7AFA - chains 1 and I of the 9 polymer chains in the assembly; structure by electron microscopy, 2.95 A resolution.

# Chain 1
Molecule: 16SrRNA (head domain of the 30S ribosome)
From: Escherichia coli
Sequence (1541 nucleotides; row label = number of the first residue in the row):
     1 AAAUUGAAGA GUUUGAUCAU GGCUCAGAUU GAACGCUGGC GGCAGGCCUA ACACAUGCAA
    61 GUCGAACGGU AACAGGAAGA AGCUUGCUUC UUUGCUGACG AGUGGCGGAC GGGUGAGUAA
   121 UGUCUGGGAA ACUGCCUGAU GGAGGGGGAU AACUACUGGA AACGGUAGCU AAUACCGCAU
   181 AACGUCGCAA GACCAAAGAG GGGGACCUUC GGGCCUCUUG CCAUCGGAUG UGCCCAGAUG
   241 GGAUUAGCUA GUAGGUGGGG UAACGGCUCA CCUAGGCGAC GAUCCCUAGC UGGUCUGAGA
   301 GGAUGACCAG CCACACUGGA ACUGAGACAC GGUCCAGACU CCUACGGGAG GCAGCAGUGG
   361 GGAAUAUUGC ACAAUGGGCG CAAGCCUGAU GCAGCCAUGC CGCGUGUAUG AAGAAGGCCU
   421 UCGGGUUGUA AAGUACUUUC AGCGGGGAGG AAGGGAGUAA AGUUAAUACC UUUGCUCAUU
   481 GACGUUACCC GCAGAAGAAG CACCGGCUAA CUCCGUGCCA GCAGCCXCGG UAAUACGGAG
   541 GGUGCAAGCG UUAAUCGGAA UUACUGGGCG UAAAGCGCAC GCAGGCGGUU UGUUAAGUCA
   601 GAUGUGAAAU CCCCGGGCUC AACCUGGGAA CUGCAUCUGA UACUGGCAAG CUUGAGUCUC
   661 GUAGAGGGGG GUAGAAUUCC AGGUGUAGCG GUGAAAUGCG UAGAGAUCUG GAGGAAUACC
   721 GGUGGCGAAG GCGGCCCCCU GGACGAAGAC UGACGCUCAG GUGCGAAAGC GUGGGGAGCA
   781 AACAGGAUUA GAUACCCUGG UAGUCCACGC CGUAAACGAU GUCGACUUGG AGGUUGUGCC
   841 CUUGAGGCGU GGCUUCCGGA GCUAACGCGU UAAGUCGACC GCCUGGGGAG UACGGCCGCA
   901 AGGUUAAAAC UCAAAUGAAU UGACGGGGGC CCGCACAAGC GGUGGAGCAU GUGGUUUAAU
   961 UCGAUGXAAC GCGAAGAACC UUACCUGGUC UUGACAUCCA CGGAAGUUUU CAGAGAUGAG
  1021 AAUGUGCCUU CGGGAACCGU GAGACAGGUG CUGCAUGGCU GUCGUCAGCU CGUGUUGUGA
  1081 AAUGUUGGGU UAAGUCCCGC AACGAGCGCA ACCCUUAUCC UUUGUUGCCA GCGGUCCGGC
  1141 CGGGAACUCA AAGGAGACUG CCAGUGAUAA ACUGGAGGAA GGUGGGGAUG ACGUCAAGUC
  1201 AUCAUGGCCC UUACGACCAG GGCUACACAC GUGCUACAAU GGCGCAUACA AAGAGAAGCG
  1261 ACCUCGCGAG AGCAAGCGGA CCUCAUAAAG UGCGUCGUAG UCCGGAUUGG AGUCUGCAAC
  1321 UCGACUCCAU GAAGUCGGAA UCGCUAGUAA UCGUGGAUCA GAAUGCCACG GUGAAUACGU
  1381 UCCCGGCCUU GUACACACCG CCCGUXACAC CAUGGGAGUG GGUUGCAAAA GAAGUAGGUA
  1441 GCUUAACCUU CGGGAGGGCG CUUACCACUU UGUGAUUCAU GACUGGGGUG AAGUCGUAAC
  1501 AAGGUAACCG UAGGGGAACC UGCGGUUGGA UCACCUCCUU A
Unresolved in the structure: 1-930, 1387-1541
Modified positions: PSU (pseudouridine-5'-monophosphate) at position 516, G7M (N7-methyl-guanosine-5'-monophosphate) at position 527, 2MG (2N-methylguanosine-5'-monophosphate) at position 966, 5MC (5-methylcytidine-5'-monophosphate) at position 967, 2MG (2N-methylguanosine-5'-monophosphate) at position 1207, 4OC (4n,o2'-methylcytidine-5'-monophosphate) at position 1401, 5MC (5-methylcytidine-5'-monophosphate) at position 1406, UR3 (3-methyluridine-5'-monophoshate) at position 1497, 2MG (2N-methylguanosine-5'-monophosphate) at position 1515, MA6 (6N-dimethyladenosine-5'-monophoshate) at position 1517, MA6 (6N-dimethyladenosine-5'-monophoshate) at position 1518
Metal / ion sites: Mg2+ site 1 near A937 (its only coordinating residue here); Mg2+ site 2: G944, G945; Mg2+ site 3: A964, U1199; Mg2+ site 4 near C972 (its only coordinating residue here); Mg2+ site 5 near C980 (its only coordinating residue here); Mg2+ site 6: C1054, A1197, G1198; Mg2+ site 7: C1054, A1197; Mg2+ site 8 near G1068 (its only coordinating residue here); Mg2+ site 9 near C1069 (its only coordinating residue here); Mg2+ site 10: U1085, U1086, G1099; Mg2+ site 11 near A1110 (its only coordinating residue here); Mg2+ site 12 near U1224 (its only coordinating residue here); 4 more Mg2+ sites not listed

# Chain I
Molecule: 30S ribosomal protein S9
From: Escherichia coli
UniProt: C3SRY2 (C3SRY2_ECOLX); residue numbers follow UniProt; this construct covers 1-130
Sequence (130 residues; row label = number of the first residue in the row):
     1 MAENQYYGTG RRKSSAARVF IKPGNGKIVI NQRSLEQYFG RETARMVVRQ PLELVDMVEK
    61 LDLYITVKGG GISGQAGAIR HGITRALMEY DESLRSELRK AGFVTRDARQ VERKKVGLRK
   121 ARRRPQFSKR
Unresolved in the structure: 1-3

# Interface between chain 1 and chain I
Contacting residue pairs (117; chain 1 residue first):
  G942(1) with Gln126(I), hydrogen bond to the base
  U943(1) with Gln126(I), hydrogen bond to the sugar
  2MG_966(1) with Arg130(I), hydrogen bond to the sugar
  5MC_967(1) with Phe127(I), phosphate contact
  A968(1) with Phe127(I), phosphate contact
  U1116(1) with Gln110(I), hydrogen bond to the sugar
  A1117(1) with Arg106(I), hydrogen bond to the phosphate; Ala108(I), sugar contact; Gln110(I), hydrogen bond to the phosphate
  U1118(1) with Arg11(I), salt bridge to the phosphate; Arg85(I), hydrogen bond to the phosphate; Arg106(I), salt bridge to the phosphate
  C1119(1) with Thr9(I), phosphate contact; Arg11(I), salt bridge to the phosphate; Arg85(I), salt bridge to the phosphate
  C1129(1) with Arg18(I), sugar contact
  A1130(1) with Gln5(I), phosphate contact; Arg18(I), salt bridge to the phosphate; Phe20(I), sugar contact; Tyr64(I), hydrogen bond to the phosphate
  A1146(1) with Arg18(I), hydrogen bond to the base
  C1147(1) with Tyr7(I), hydrogen bond to the sugar; Arg18(I), hydrogen bond to the base
  U1148(1) with Tyr7(I), sugar contact; Thr9(I), phosphate contact; Arg11(I), salt bridge to the phosphate; Ala16(I), phosphate contact; Arg18(I), sugar contact; Lys68(I), hydrogen bond to the sugar
  C1149(1) with Arg11(I), salt bridge to the phosphate; Ala16(I), phosphate contact
  G1178(1) with Arg95(I), salt bridge to the phosphate; Arg99(I), hydrogen bond to the base
  A1179(1) with Arg99(I), salt bridge to the phosphate; Val104(I), sugar contact; Thr105(I), hydrogen bond to the sugar; Arg106(I), sugar contact
  A1180(1) with Arg99(I), salt bridge to the phosphate; Thr105(I), hydrogen bond to the phosphate
  G1185(1) with Arg122(I), phosphate contact
  G1186(1) with Glu112(I), sugar contact; Lys115(I), hydrogen bond to the sugar; Arg122(I), salt bridge to the phosphate
  G1187(1) with Lys115(I), phosphate contact
  C1230(1) with Arg130(I), sugar contact
  G1231(1) with Ser128(I), phosphate contact
  U1232(1) with Gln126(I), hydrogen bond to the phosphate; Phe127(I), phosphate contact; Ser128(I), phosphate contact
  G1233(1) with Arg119(I), salt bridge to the phosphate; Pro125(I), phosphate contact; Gln126(I), hydrogen bond to the phosphate
  C1234(1) with Arg119(I), salt bridge to the phosphate
  A1248(1) with Arg33(I), hydrogen bond to the phosphate
  C1249(1) with Tyr38(I), sugar contact; Gly69(I), sugar contact; Gly70(I), hydrogen bond to the sugar; Gly71(I), sugar contact; Gln75(I), hydrogen bond to the phosphate
  A1250(1) with Lys68(I), phosphate contact; Gly69(I), hydrogen bond to the phosphate; Gly70(I), hydrogen bond to the sugar; Gln75(I), phosphate contact
  A1251(1) with Ser14(I), sugar contact; Gly69(I), phosphate contact
  G1290(1) with Ile72(I), sugar contact
  U1341(1) with Lys129(I), hydrogen bond to the phosphate
  C1342(1) with Gln126(I), sugar contact; Phe127(I), hydrogen bond to the sugar; Lys129(I), salt bridge to the phosphate
  G1343(1) with Arg123(I), hydrogen bond to the sugar; Arg124(I), hydrogen bond to the sugar
  C1344(1) with Arg122(I), sugar contact; Arg124(I), salt bridge to the phosphate
  U1345(1) with Arg122(I), phosphate contact
  A1346(1) with Arg109(I), base contact; Arg122(I), salt bridge to the phosphate
  G1347(1) with Arg12(I), hydrogen bond to the base; Lys13(I), base contact; Arg109(I), hydrogen bond to the base; Gln110(I), sugar contact; Val111(I), sugar contact
  U1348(1) with Val111(I), phosphate contact; Glu112(I), hydrogen bond to the phosphate; Ala121(I), phosphate contact; Arg122(I), sugar contact
  A1349(1) with Lys120(I), salt bridge to the phosphate; Ala121(I), phosphate contact; Arg122(I), phosphate contact; Arg123(I), phosphate contact
  A1350(1) with Lys120(I), salt bridge to the phosphate; Arg123(I), salt bridge to the phosphate
  U1351(1) with Lys120(I), hydrogen bond to the base
  C1367(1) with Lys114(I), salt bridge to the phosphate; Val116(I), phosphate contact; Gly117(I), hydrogen bond to the phosphate
  A1368(1) with Arg113(I), salt bridge to the phosphate; Lys114(I), salt bridge to the phosphate; Lys115(I), phosphate contact; Val116(I), hydrogen bond to the phosphate
  C1369(1) with Arg113(I), phosphate contact; Lys114(I), hydrogen bond to the phosphate
  G1370(1) with Ser14(I), phosphate contact; Val111(I), phosphate contact
  G1371(1) with Lys13(I), phosphate contact; Ser14(I), phosphate contact; Gly70(I), phosphate contact; Gly71(I), phosphate contact
  U1372(1) with Lys13(I), salt bridge to the phosphate; Arg41(I), hydrogen bond to the phosphate; Gly71(I), phosphate contact; Ile72(I), hydrogen bond to the phosphate; Ser73(I), hydrogen bond to the phosphate; Gly74(I), hydrogen bond to the phosphate
  G1373(1) with Lys13(I), hydrogen bond to the base; Arg41(I), salt bridge to the phosphate; Ser73(I), hydrogen bond to the phosphate
Also at the interface, not in a pair above, chain 1 (52 interface residues in all): C970, G1131, G1184
Also at the interface, not in a pair above, chain I (51 interface residues in all): Leu118

# Overview
Chain 1 and chain I form an interface of 52 and 51 residues respectively; the contacts include 40 hydrogen
bonds and 24 salt bridges. Polar pairs include G942(1)-Gln126(I), A1146(1)-Arg18(I) and C1147(1)-Arg18(I).
G944(1) and G945(1) coordinate Mg2+ site 2. A964(1) and U1199(1) coordinate Mg2+ site 3.
Here chain 1 is 16SrRNA (head domain of the 30S ribosome) and chain I is 30S ribosomal protein S9, both from
Escherichia coli. Entry 7AFA (Bacterial 30S ribosomal subunit assembly complex state F (head domain)) was
determined by electron microscopy together with 7AF3, 7AF5, 7AF8, 7AFD, 7AFH, 7AFI and 17 further entries from
the same study.
